PDB entry 8Z3P | electron microscopy, 3.40 A resolution | chains Z and A of the 9 polymer chains in the assembly

Chain Z:
Molecule: 6-nt RNA strand
Sequence (6 nucleotides; row label = number of the first residue in the row):
    13 AAAAAA

Chain A:
Name: Adenosine deaminase domain-containing protein
Organism: Limisphaera ngatamarikiensis
UniProtKB: A0A6M1RED6 (A0A6M1RED6_9BACT); numbering as in UniProt (aligned over 2-629)
Chain sequence (628 residues; each row starts with the number of its first residue):
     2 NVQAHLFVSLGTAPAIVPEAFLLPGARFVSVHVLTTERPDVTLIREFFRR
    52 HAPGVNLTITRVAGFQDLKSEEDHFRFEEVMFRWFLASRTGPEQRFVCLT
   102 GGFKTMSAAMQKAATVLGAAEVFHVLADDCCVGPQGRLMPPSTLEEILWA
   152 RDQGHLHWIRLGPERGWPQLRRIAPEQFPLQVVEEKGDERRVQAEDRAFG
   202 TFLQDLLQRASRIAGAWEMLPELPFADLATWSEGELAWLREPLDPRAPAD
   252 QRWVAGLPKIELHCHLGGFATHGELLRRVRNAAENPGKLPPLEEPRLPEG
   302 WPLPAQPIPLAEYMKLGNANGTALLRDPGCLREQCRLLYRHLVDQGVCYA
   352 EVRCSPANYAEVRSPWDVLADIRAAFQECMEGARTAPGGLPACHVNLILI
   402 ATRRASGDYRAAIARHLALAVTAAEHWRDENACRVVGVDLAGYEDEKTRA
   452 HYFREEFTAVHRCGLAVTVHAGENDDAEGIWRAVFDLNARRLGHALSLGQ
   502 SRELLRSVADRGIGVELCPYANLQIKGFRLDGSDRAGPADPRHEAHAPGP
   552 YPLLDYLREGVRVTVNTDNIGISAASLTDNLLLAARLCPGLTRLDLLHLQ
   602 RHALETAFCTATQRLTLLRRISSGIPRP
Unresolved in the structure: 535-547
Bound ions: Zn2+: His264, His266, His471
Residues lining bound ligands: ATP (adenosine-5'-triphosphate): His266, Gly268, Met315, Gly322, Thr323, Ser356, Tyr360, Ile401, Thr403, Arg405, Ala442, Gly443, Glu445, His471, Asp569, Asn570

Interface between chain Z and chain A:
Contacting residue pairs (29; chain Z residue first):
  A15(Z) - Phe104(A)  phosphate contact
  A15(Z) - Lys105(A)  hydrogen bond to the phosphate
  A16(Z) - Gly12(A)  base contact
  A16(Z) - Thr13(A)  hydrogen bond to the sugar
  A16(Z) - Ala14(A)  hydrogen bond to the sugar
  A16(Z) - Thr37(A)  hydrogen bond to the base
  A16(Z) - Gln67(A)  hydrogen bond to the base
  A16(Z) - Gly103(A)  sugar contact
  A16(Z) - Phe104(A)  base contact
  A16(Z) - Met107(A)  base contact
  A17(Z) - Gly12(A)  phosphate contact
  A17(Z) - Ala14(A)  phosphate contact
  A17(Z) - Pro15(A)  base contact
  A17(Z) - Ala16(A)  base contact
  A17(Z) - Ile17(A)  base contact
  A17(Z) - Glu20(A)  hydrogen bond to the base
  A17(Z) - Thr101(A)  sugar contact
  A17(Z) - Gly102(A)  phosphate contact
  A17(Z) - Gly103(A)  phosphate contact
  A17(Z) - Val126(A)  base contact
  A17(Z) - Leu127(A)  phosphate contact
  A17(Z) - Ala128(A)  base contact
  A17(Z) - Met140(A)  base contact
  A17(Z) - Pro141(A)  hydrogen bond to the base
  A18(Z) - His125(A)  salt bridge to the phosphate
  A18(Z) - Leu127(A)  phosphate contact
  A18(Z) - Ala128(A)  base contact
  A18(Z) - Asp129(A)  hydrogen bond to the base
  A18(Z) - His158(A)  hydrogen bond to the base
Other interface residues (no listed pair), chain Z (5 interface residues in all): A14
Other interface residues (no listed pair), chain A (26 interface residues in all): Arg39, Asp68, Lys70

Summary:
Chain Z and chain A form an interface of 5 and 26 residues respectively; the contacts include 9 hydrogen bonds
and 1 salt bridge. Polar pairs include A16(Z)-Thr37(A), A16(Z)-Gln67(A) and A17(Z)-Glu20(A). Bound to chain A:
ATP.
Here chain Z is a 6-nt RNA strand and chain A is Adenosine deaminase domain-containing protein (Limisphaera
ngatamarikiensis). Entry 8Z3P (The structure of type III CRISPR-associated deaminase in complex cA6 and ATP,
fully activated) was determined by electron microscopy (same publication as 8Z3R, 8Z3K and 8Z40).
